PDB entry 6GI8 | X-ray diffraction, 1.42 A resolution | chain A

[Chain A]
Protein: Pentaerythritol tetranitrate reductase
Organism: Enterobacter cloacae
Reference sequence: P71278 (P71278_ENTCL); residues 0-364 here correspond to UniProt positions 1-365 (UniProt number = residue number + 1)
Sequence (373 residues; numbered 0 to 372; the number before each row is that of its first residue; numbering starts at 0):
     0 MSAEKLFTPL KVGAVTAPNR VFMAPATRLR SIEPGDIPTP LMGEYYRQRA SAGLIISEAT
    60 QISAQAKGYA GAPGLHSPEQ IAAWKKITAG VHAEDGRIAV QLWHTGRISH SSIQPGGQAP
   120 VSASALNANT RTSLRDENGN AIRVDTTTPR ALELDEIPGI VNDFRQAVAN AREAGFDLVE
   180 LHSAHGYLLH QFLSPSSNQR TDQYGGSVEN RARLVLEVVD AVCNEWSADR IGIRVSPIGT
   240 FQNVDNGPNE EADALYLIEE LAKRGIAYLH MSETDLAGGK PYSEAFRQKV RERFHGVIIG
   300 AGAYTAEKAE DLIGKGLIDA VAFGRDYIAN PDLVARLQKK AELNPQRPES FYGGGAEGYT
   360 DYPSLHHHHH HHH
Unresolved in the structure: 0-2, 365-372
Construct notes: conflict Ala25 (Leu26 in P71278); expression tag (365-372)
Small-molecule neighbours: FMN (flavin mononucleotide): Ala23, Pro24, Ala25, Thr26, Glu57, Ala58, Gln100, His181, His184, Arg233, Ser271, Leu275, Ala300, Gly301, Ala302, Ala321, Phe322, Gly323, Arg324, Ile327, Phe350, Tyr351

[Summary]
Chain A binds flavin mononucleotide.
Chain A is Pentaerythritol tetranitrate reductase (Enterobacter cloacae); the structure, Crystal structure of
pentaerythritol tetranitrate reductase (PETNR) mutant L25A, was determined by X-ray diffraction, deposited
together with 6GI7, 6GI9 and 6GIA.
